PDB entry 2EAC | X-ray diffraction, 2.10 A resolution | chain A

[Chain A]
Name: Alpha-fucosidase
Source organism: Bifidobacterium bifidum
Notes: EC 3.2.1.63; fragment: catalytic domain
UniProtKB: Q6JV24 (Q6JV24_9BIFI); residues 1-898 here correspond to UniProt positions 577-1474 (UniProt number = residue number + 576)
Chain sequence (899 residues; each row starts with the number of its first residue; numbering starts at 0):
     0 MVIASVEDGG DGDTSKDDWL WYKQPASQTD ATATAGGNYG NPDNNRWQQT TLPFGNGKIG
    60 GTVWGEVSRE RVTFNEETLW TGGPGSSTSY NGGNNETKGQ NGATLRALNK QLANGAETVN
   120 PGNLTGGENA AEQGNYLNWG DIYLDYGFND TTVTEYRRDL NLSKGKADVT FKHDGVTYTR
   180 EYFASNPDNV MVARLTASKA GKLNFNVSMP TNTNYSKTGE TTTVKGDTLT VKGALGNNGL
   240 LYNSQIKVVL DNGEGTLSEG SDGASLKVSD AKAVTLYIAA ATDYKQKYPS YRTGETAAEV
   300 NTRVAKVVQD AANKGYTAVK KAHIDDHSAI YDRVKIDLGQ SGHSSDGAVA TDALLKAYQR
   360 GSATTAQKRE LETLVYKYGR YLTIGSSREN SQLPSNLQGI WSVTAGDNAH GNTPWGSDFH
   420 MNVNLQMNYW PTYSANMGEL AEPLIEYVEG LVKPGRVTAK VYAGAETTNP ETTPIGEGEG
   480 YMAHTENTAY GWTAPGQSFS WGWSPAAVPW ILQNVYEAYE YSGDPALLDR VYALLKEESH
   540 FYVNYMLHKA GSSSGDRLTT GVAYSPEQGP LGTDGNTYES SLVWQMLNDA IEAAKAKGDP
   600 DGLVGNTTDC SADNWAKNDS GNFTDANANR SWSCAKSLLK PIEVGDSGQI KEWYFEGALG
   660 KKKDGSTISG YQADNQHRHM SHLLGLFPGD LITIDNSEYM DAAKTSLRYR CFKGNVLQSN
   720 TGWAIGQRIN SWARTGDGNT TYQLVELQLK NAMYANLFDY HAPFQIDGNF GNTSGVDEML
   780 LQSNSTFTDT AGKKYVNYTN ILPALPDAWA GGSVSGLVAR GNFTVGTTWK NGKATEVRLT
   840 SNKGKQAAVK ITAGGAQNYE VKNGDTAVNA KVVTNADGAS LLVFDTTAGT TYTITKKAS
Unresolved in the structure: 0-9, 252-253, 863-866, 897-898
Sequence notes: initiating methionine (0)
Disulfides: Cys609-Cys633
Bound ions: Ca2+ site 1: Gly56, Glu76, Ser385, Leu392; Ca2+ site 2: Glu519, Asp689
Small-molecule neighbours: (2S,3R,4S,5R)-2-methylpiperidine-3,4,5-triol (DFU): Leu396, Trp414, His419, Asn421, Asn423, Glu566, Arg677, His678, Trp722, His760, Gln764, Asp766

[In short]
Bound to chain A: (2S,3R,4S,5R)-2-methylpiperidine-3,4,5-triol. The Ca2+ site 1 is built by Gly56, Glu76,
Ser385 and Leu392. Glu519 and Asp689 form the Ca2+ site 2.
Chain A is Alpha-fucosidase (Bifidobacterium bifidum); the structure, Crystal structure of 1,2-a-L-fucosidase
from Bifidobacterium bifidum in complex with deoxyfuconojirimycin, was determined by X-ray diffraction (same
publication as 2EAB, 2EAD and 2EAE).
